2QP9 - chain X; structure by X-ray diffraction, 2.90 A resolution.

== Chain X ==
Molecule: Vacuolar protein sorting-associated protein 4
Source organism: Saccharomyces cerevisiae
Notes: fragment: residues: 83-437
UniProtKB: P52917 (VPS4_YEAST); numbering as in UniProt (aligned over 83-437)
Amino-acid sequence (355 residues; each row starts with the number of its first residue):
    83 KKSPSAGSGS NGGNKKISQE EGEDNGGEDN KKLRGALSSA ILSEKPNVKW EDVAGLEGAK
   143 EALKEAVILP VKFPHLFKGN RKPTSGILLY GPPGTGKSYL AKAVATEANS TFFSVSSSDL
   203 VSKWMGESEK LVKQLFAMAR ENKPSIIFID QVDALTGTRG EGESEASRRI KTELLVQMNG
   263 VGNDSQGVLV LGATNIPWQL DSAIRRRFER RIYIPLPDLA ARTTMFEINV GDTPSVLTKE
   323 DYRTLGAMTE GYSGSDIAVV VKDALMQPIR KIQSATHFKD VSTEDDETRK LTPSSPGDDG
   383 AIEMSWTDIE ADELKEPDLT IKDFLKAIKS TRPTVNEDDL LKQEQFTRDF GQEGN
Not modelled in the structure: 83-128, 207-209, 240-245, 265-267, 366-370, 434-437
Construct notes: engineered mutation Q233 (Glu in P52917), S317 (Cys in P52917), S376 (Cys in P52917)
Ion coordination: Cd2+ site 1: E189, D390; Cd2+ site 2: E392, D394
Swiss-Prot annotation at these positions:
  - binding site (ATP): G173 to S180
  - mutagenesis: K179 (K179A: No ATP hydrolysis. Missorting of vacuolar proteins), Q216 (Q216A: Abolishes oligomerization)

== In short ==
E189 and D390 coordinate Cd2+ site 1. The Cd2+ site 2 is built by E392 and D394. From UniProt: 8 ATP-binding
residues and 2 mutagenesis sites.
Chain X is Vacuolar protein sorting-associated protein 4 (Saccharomyces cerevisiae); the structure, Crystal
Structure of S.cerevisiae Vps4, was determined by X-ray diffraction, deposited together with 2QPA.
